PDB entry 8PS5 | electron microscopy, 2.84 A resolution | chains B and D of the 6 polymer chains in the assembly

Chain B (and D):
Name: Shedu effector protein
Source organism: Escherichia coli KTE10
Notes: chain D of this document is another copy of the same molecule, construct and numbering; everything in this record applies to it too
Sequence (411 residues; each row starts with the number of its first residue; numbers below 1 keep their minus sign (Ser-2 is residue -2)):
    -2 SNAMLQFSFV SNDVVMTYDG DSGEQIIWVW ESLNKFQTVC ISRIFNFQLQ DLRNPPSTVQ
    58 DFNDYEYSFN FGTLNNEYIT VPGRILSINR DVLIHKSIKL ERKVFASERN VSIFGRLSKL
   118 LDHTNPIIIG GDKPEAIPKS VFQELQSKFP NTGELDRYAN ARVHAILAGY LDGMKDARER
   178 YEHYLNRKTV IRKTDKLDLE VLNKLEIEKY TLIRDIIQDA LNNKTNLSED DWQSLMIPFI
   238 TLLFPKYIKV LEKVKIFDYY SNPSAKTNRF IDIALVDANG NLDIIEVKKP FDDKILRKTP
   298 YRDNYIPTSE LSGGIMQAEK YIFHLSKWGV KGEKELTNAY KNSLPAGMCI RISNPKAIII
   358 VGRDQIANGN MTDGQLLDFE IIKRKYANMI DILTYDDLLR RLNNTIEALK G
Unresolved in the structure: -2 to 0 (chain D: -2 to 0, 17-20)
Reported in the primary citation:
  - binding site for 40 nt DNA substrate: Trp25, Arg154, Tyr181, Lys263
  - binding site for 40 nt DNA substrate: Arg106, Lys116, Tyr256
  - mutagenesis - E226A, D269A, E283A, K285A: abolished catalytic activity on dsDNA

How chain B and chain D interact:
Pairs across the interface - 17 pairs, chain B then chain D:
  Tyr256(B) - Val327(D)  hydrophobic
  Tyr257(B) - Val327(D)  hydrophobic
  Tyr257(B) - Glu330(D)  hydrogen bond
  Ser323(B) - Ser323(D)
  Lys324(B) - Gly326(D)
  Lys324(B) - Val327(D)  hydrogen bond (backbone-backbone)
  Lys324(B) - Glu330(D)
  Lys324(B) - Ile349(D)  hydrogen bond (side chain-backbone)
  Gly326(B) - Lys324(D)
  Val327(B) - Tyr256(D)  hydrophobic
  Val327(B) - Tyr257(D)  hydrophobic
  Val327(B) - Lys324(D)  hydrogen bond (backbone-backbone)
  Glu330(B) - Tyr257(D)  hydrogen bond
  Glu330(B) - Lys324(D)  salt bridge
  Arg348(B) - Tyr257(D)
  Ile349(B) - Lys324(D)  hydrogen bond (backbone-side chain)
  Ser350(B) - Lys324(D)
Interface residues without a listed pair, chain B (13 interface residues in all): Lys328, Lys331, Asn351
Interface residues without a listed pair, chain D (12 interface residues in all): Lys328, Lys331, Ser350, Asn351

Overview:
Chain B and chain D form an interface of 13 and 12 residues respectively; the contacts include 6 hydrogen
bonds and 1 salt bridge. Polar contacts include Glu330(B)-Lys324(D), Tyr257(B)-Glu330(D) and
Lys324(B)-Ile349(D). The paper reports a binding site for 40 nt DNA substrate at Trp25(B), Arg154(B) and
Tyr181(B) among others; E226A, D269A and E283A of chain B, among others, abolish catalytic activity on dsDNA.
Both chains are Shedu effector protein (Escherichia coli KTE10). Entry 8PS5 (Escherichia coli SduA complex
bound to DNA) was determined by electron microscopy together with 8PS4 and 8PS6 from the same study.
